3BUX - chain A; structure by X-ray diffraction, 1.35 A resolution.

Chain A:
Name: 13-meric peptide from Hepatocyte growth factor receptor
Notes: fragment: pTyr-1003 phosphopeptide
UniProtKB: P08581 (MET_HUMAN); numbering as in UniProt (aligned over 997-1009)
Sequence (13 residues; numbered 997 to 1009; the number before each row is that of its first residue):
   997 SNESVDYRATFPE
Unresolved in the structure: 997, 1006-1009
Modified / non-standard residues: Tyr1003 (o-phosphotyrosine; PTR)
Swiss-Prot annotation at these positions:
  - site: Tyr1003 (Required for ligand-induced CBL-mediated ubiquitination), Glu1009 (Breakpoint for translocation to form TPR-MET oncogene)
  - modified residue: Ser997 (Phosphoserine), Ser1000 (Phosphoserine), Tyr1003 (Phosphotyrosine)
  - natural variant: Tyr1003 (Y1003S: Found in a patient with sporadic unilateral osteofibrous dysplasia; uncertain significance)
What the authors report for this chain:
  - interface residues: Glu999, Asp1002, Arg1004
  - contacts within the chain: Tyr1003-Arg1004 (hydrogen bond)
  - post-translational modification sites: Tyr1003
  - interface hot spots (mutagenesis) - E999A: decreased binding to E3 ubiquitin-protein ligase CBL

Summary:
The paper reports that E999A reduces binding to E3 ubiquitin-protein ligase CBL; interface residues Glu999,
Asp1002 and Arg1004.
Chain A is 13-meric peptide from Hepatocyte growth factor receptor; the structure, Crystal structure of
c-Cbl-TKB domain complexed with its binding motif in c-Met, was determined by X-ray diffraction, deposited
together with 3BUM, 3BUN, 3BUO and 3BUW.
